PDB entry 8RYO | X-ray diffraction, 2.05 A resolution | chains A and C of the 5 polymer chains in the assembly

== Chain A ==
Protein: HLA class I histocompatibility antigen, A alpha chain
Organism: Homo sapiens
UniProtKB: P04439 (HLAA_HUMAN); residues 1-275 here correspond to UniProt positions 25-299 (UniProt number = residue number + 24)
Amino-acid sequence (276 residues; numbered 1 to 276; the number before each row is that of its first residue):
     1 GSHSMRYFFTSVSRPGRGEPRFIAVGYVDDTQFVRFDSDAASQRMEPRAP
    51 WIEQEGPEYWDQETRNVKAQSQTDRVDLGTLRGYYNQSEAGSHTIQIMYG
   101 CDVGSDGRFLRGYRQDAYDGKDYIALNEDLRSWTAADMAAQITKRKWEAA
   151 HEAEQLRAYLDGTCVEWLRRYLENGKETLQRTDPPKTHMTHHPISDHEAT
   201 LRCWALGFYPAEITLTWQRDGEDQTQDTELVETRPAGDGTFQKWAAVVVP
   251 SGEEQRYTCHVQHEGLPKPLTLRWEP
Unresolved in the structure: 276
Differences from the reference sequence: expression tag (276)
Disulfides: Cys101-Cys164, Cys203-Cys259
Small-molecule neighbours: TOE (2-[2-(2-methoxy-ethoxy)-ethoxy]-ethoxyl): Gln115, Lys121, Asp122
UniProt features mapped onto this chain:
  - region: Glu275 (Connecting peptide)
  - binding site (a peptide antigen): Tyr7, Thr73, Tyr84, Asp116, Thr143, Lys146, Tyr159, Tyr171
  - modified residue: Tyr59 (Sulfotyrosine)
  - glycosylation: Asn86 (N-linked (GlcNAc...) asparagine)

== Chain C ==
Protein: ELFSYLIEK peptide
Amino-acid sequence (9 residues; numbered 1 to 9; the number before each row is that of its first residue):
     1 ELFSYLIEK

== Chain A / chain C interface ==
Residue-residue contacts (42):
  Met5(A) - Glu1(C)
  Tyr7(A) - Glu1(C)  hydrogen bond (side chain-backbone)
  Tyr7(A) - Leu2(C)  hydrophobic
  Phe9(A) - Leu2(C)  hydrophobic
  Met45(A) - Leu2(C)  hydrophobic
  Tyr59(A) - Glu1(C)
  Gln62(A) - Glu1(C)  hydrogen bond
  Glu63(A) - Glu1(C)
  Glu63(A) - Leu2(C)  hydrogen bond (side chain-backbone)
  Asn66(A) - Ser4(C)
  Val67(A) - Leu2(C)
  Ala69(A) - Leu6(C)
  Gln70(A) - Leu6(C)
  Thr73(A) - Leu6(C)
  Val76(A) - Glu8(C)
  Asp77(A) - Glu8(C)
  Asp77(A) - Lys9(C)  hydrogen bond (side chain-backbone)
  Thr80(A) - Lys9(C)
  Leu81(A) - Lys9(C)
  Tyr84(A) - Lys9(C)  hydrogen bond (side chain-backbone)
  Ile95(A) - Lys9(C)
  Tyr99(A) - Leu2(C)
  Tyr99(A) - Phe3(C)  hydrogen bond (side chain-backbone)
  Arg114(A) - Phe3(C)
  Asp116(A) - Lys9(C)  salt bridge
  Thr143(A) - Lys9(C)  hydrogen bond (side chain-backbone)
  Lys146(A) - Lys9(C)  hydrogen bond (side chain-backbone)
  Trp147(A) - Ile7(C)  hydrogen bond (side chain-backbone)
  Trp147(A) - Glu8(C)  hydrogen bond (side chain-backbone)
  Trp147(A) - Lys9(C)
  Ala150(A) - Tyr5(C)
  Ala150(A) - Ile7(C)  hydrophobic
  Glu152(A) - Phe3(C)
  Glu152(A) - Tyr5(C)
  Glu152(A) - Ile7(C)
  Gln155(A) - Tyr5(C)
  Leu156(A) - Phe3(C)  hydrophobic
  Tyr159(A) - Glu1(C)  hydrogen bond (side chain-backbone)
  Tyr159(A) - Leu2(C)
  Tyr159(A) - Phe3(C)
  Trp167(A) - Glu1(C)  hydrogen bond
  Tyr171(A) - Glu1(C)  hydrogen bond (side chain-backbone)
Other interface residues (no listed pair), chain A (34 interface residues in all): Ile97, Tyr123, Thr163

== Summary ==
Chain A and chain C form an interface of 34 and 9 residues respectively, with 13 hydrogen bonds and 1 salt
bridge. Polar contacts include Asp116(A)-Lys9(C), Tyr7(A)-Glu1(C) and Gln62(A)-Glu1(C). Chain A binds compound
TOE. From UniProt: 8 peptide antigen-binding residues on chain A.
Chain A is HLA class I histocompatibility antigen, A alpha chain (Homo sapiens) and chain C is ELFSYLIEK
peptide; the structure, Structure of S2-198 TCR in complex with HLA-A*03:01 bound to ELFSYLIEK peptide, was
determined by X-ray diffraction, deposited together with 8RYM, 8RYN, 8RYP and 8RYQ.
